4Z2D - chains A and C of the 8 polymer chains in the assembly; structure by X-ray diffraction, 3.38 A resolution.

[Chain A]
Name: DNA gyrase subunit A
Source organism: Streptococcus pneumoniae
Notes: EC 5.99.1.3
UniProtKB: Q9R867 (Q9R867_STREE); residue numbers follow UniProt; this construct covers 1-493
Sequence (499 residues; each row starts with the number of its first residue):
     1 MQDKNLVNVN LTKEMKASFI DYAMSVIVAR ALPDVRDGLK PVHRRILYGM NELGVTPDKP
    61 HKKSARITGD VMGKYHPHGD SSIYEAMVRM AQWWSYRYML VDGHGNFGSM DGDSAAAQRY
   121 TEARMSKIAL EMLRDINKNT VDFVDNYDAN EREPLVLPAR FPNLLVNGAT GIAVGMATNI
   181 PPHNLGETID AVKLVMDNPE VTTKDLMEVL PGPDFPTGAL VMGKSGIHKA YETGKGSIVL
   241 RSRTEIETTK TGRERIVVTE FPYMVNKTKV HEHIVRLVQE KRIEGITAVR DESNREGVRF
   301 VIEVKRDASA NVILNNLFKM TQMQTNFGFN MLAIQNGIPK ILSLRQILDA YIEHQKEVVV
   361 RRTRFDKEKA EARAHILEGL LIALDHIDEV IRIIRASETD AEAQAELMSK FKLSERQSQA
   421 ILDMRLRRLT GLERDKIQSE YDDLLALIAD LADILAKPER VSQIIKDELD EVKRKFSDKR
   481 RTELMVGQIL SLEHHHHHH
Unresolved in the structure: 1, 487-499
Construct notes: expression tag (494-499)

[Chain C]
Name: DNA gyrase subunit B
Source organism: Streptococcus pneumoniae
Notes: EC 5.99.1.3
UniProtKB: Q59957 (Q59957_STREE); residues 404-648 here = UniProt positions 404-648
Sequence (269 residues; row label = number of the first residue in the row):
   380 MGHHHHHHHH HHSSGHIDDD DKHMKSGLEI SNLPGKLADC SSNNPAETEL FIVEGDSAGG
   440 SAKSGRNREF QAILPIRGKI LNVEKASMDK ILANEEIRSL FTAMGTGFGA EFDVSKARYQ
   500 KLVLMTDADV DGAHIRTLLL TLIYRYMKPI LEAGYVYIAQ PPIYGVKVGS EIKEYIQPGA
   560 DQEIKLQEAL ARYSEGRTKP TIQRYKGLGE MDDHQLWETT MDPEHRLMAR VSVDDAAEAD
   620 KIFDMLMGDR VEPRREFIEE NAVYSTLDV
Unresolved in the structure: 380-400, 542-586, 644-648
Construct notes: initiating methionine (380); expression tag (381-403)
Residues lining bound ligands: Levofloxacin (LFX; (3S)-9-fluoro-3-methyl-10-(4-methylpiperazin-1-yl)-7-oxo-2,3-dihydro-7H-[1,4]oxazino[2,3,4-ij]quinoline-6-carboxylic acid): Arg456, Gly457, Glu475

[Interface between chain A and chain C]
Contacting residue pairs (19; chain A residue first):
  Gly105(A) - Gly588(C)
  Gly105(A) - Met590(C)
  Asn106(A) - Asp435(C)
  Asn106(A) - Ser436(C)  hydrogen bond (side chain-backbone)
  Asn106(A) - Gly439(C)
  Asn106(A) - Ser440(C)
  Asn106(A) - Gly588(C)  hydrogen bond (backbone-backbone)
  Asn106(A) - Met590(C)
  Asp111(A) - Arg447(C)  salt bridge
  Ala116(A) - Ser436(C)
  Ala117(A) - Ser436(C)
  Tyr120(A) - Ser436(C)
  Tyr120(A) - Gly588(C)
  Tyr120(A) - Glu589(C)
  Val275(A) - Leu407(C)
  Ala288(A) - Ser405(C)
  Val289(A) - Ser405(C)
  Asp291(A) - Arg447(C)  salt bridge
  Ser293(A) - Arg447(C)
Also at the interface, not in a pair above, chain A (16 interface residues in all): Ser109, Asp113, Lys267, Thr287, Arg295
Also at the interface, not in a pair above, chain C (14 interface residues in all): Gly406, Ser443, Gly444, Asp591

[In short]
16 residues of chain A and 14 residues of chain C are in contact; the contacts include 2 hydrogen bonds and 2
salt bridges. Polar contacts include Asp111(A)-Arg447(C), Asp291(A)-Arg447(C) and Asn106(A)-Ser436(C). Bound
to chain C: Levofloxacin.
Chain A is DNA gyrase subunit A and chain C is DNA gyrase subunit B, both from Streptococcus pneumoniae; the
structure, Quinolone(Levofloxacin)-DNA cleavage complex of gyrase from S. pneumoniae, was determined by X-ray
diffraction.
